7DZ3 - chains A and B of the 4 polymer chains in the assembly; structure by X-ray diffraction, 1.88 A resolution.

Chain A (and B):
Molecule: D-tagatose 3-epimerase
Source organism: Sinorhizobium fredii CCBAU 83666
Notes: EC 5.1.3.-; chain B of this document is another copy of the same molecule, construct and numbering; everything in this record applies to it too
UniProtKB: A0A249Q1V1 (A0A249Q1V1_RHIFR); numbering as in UniProt (aligned over 1-284)
Chain sequence (286 residues; each row starts with the number of its first residue):
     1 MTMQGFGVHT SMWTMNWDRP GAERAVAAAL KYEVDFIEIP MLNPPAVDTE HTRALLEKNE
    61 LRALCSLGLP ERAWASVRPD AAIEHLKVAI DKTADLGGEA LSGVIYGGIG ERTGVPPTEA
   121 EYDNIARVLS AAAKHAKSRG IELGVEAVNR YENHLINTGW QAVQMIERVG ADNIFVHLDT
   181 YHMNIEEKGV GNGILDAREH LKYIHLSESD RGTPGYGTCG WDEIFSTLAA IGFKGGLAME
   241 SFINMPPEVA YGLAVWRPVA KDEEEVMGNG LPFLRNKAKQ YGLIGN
Unresolved in the structure: 1, 285-286
Differences from the reference sequence: expression tag (285-286)
Ion coordination: Mg2+: Glu146, Asp179, Glu240

How chain A and chain B interact:
Pairs across the interface - 32 pairs, chain A then chain B:
  Lys188(A) - Gln280(B)  hydrogen bond (backbone-side chain)
  Gly189(A) - Gln280(B)
  Gly189(A) - Tyr281(B)
  Gly191(A) - Ser226(B)
  Asn192(A) - Gln280(B)  hydrogen bond (side chain-backbone)
  Asn192(A) - Tyr281(B)
  Leu195(A) - Ser226(B)
  Leu195(A) - Ala229(B)
  Leu195(A) - Ala230(B)  hydrophobic
  Arg198(A) - Ala230(B)  hydrogen bond (side chain-backbone)
  Asp222(A) - Glu223(B)
  Glu223(A) - Asp222(B)
  Glu223(A) - Ser226(B)
  Glu223(A) - Tyr281(B)  hydrogen bond
  Ser226(A) - Gly191(B)
  Ser226(A) - Leu195(B)
  Ser226(A) - Glu223(B)
  Ser226(A) - Thr227(B)  hydrogen bond
  Thr227(A) - Ser226(B)  hydrogen bond
  Thr227(A) - Ala230(B)
  Ala229(A) - Leu195(B)  hydrophobic
  Ala230(A) - Leu195(B)  hydrophobic
  Ala230(A) - Arg198(B)  hydrogen bond (backbone-side chain)
  Ala230(A) - Ala230(B)  hydrophobic
  Ala230(A) - Ile231(B)  hydrophobic
  Ile231(A) - Ala230(B)  hydrophobic
  Gln280(A) - Lys188(B)  hydrogen bond (side chain-backbone)
  Gln280(A) - Gly189(B)
  Gln280(A) - Asn192(B)  hydrogen bond (backbone-side chain)
  Tyr281(A) - Gly189(B)
  Tyr281(A) - Asn192(B)
  Tyr281(A) - Glu223(B)  hydrogen bond
Also at the interface, not in a pair above, chain A (16 interface residues in all): Val190
Also at the interface, not in a pair above, chain B (16 interface residues in all): Val190

Summary:
Chain A and chain B each contribute 16 residues to their interface; the contacts include 10 hydrogen bonds.
Among the polar pairs are Lys188(A)-Gln280(B), Asn192(A)-Gln280(B) and Arg198(A)-Ala230(B). Glu146(A),
Asp179(A) and Glu240(A) form the Mg2+ site.
Both chains are D-tagatose 3-epimerase (Sinorhizobium fredii CCBAU 83666). Entry 7DZ3 (Crystal structures of
D-allulose 3-epimerase with D-fructose from Sinorhizobium fredii) was determined by X-ray diffraction (same
publication as 7DZ2, 7DZ4, 7DZ5 and 7DZ6).
